7VVU - chains O and I of the 15 polymer chains in the assembly; structure by electron microscopy, 3.40 A resolution.

# Chain O
Name: Histone H3
Source organism: Xenopus laevis
UniProt: A0A310TTQ1 (A0A310TTQ1_XENLA); residues 0-135 here correspond to UniProt positions 1-136 (UniProt number = residue number + 1)
Sequence (136 residues; each row starts with the number of its first residue; numbering starts at 0):
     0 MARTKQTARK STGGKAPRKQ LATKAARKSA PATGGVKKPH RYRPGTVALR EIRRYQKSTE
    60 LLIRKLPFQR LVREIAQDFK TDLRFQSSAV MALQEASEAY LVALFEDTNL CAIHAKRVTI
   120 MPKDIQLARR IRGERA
Disordered / not traced: 0-37, 134-135

# Chain I
Molecule: 207-nt DNA strand
Sequence (207 nucleotides; row label = number of the first residue in the row; numbers below 1 keep their minus sign (DC-19 is residue -19)):
   -19 CTAGTACTTC TCGACAAGCT ATCGGATGTA TATATCTGAC ACGTGCCTGG AGACTAGGGA
    41 GTAATCCCCT TGGCGGTTAA AACGCGGGGG ACAGCGCGTA CGTGCGTTTA AGCGGTGCTA
   101 GAGCTGTCTA CGACCAATTG AGCGGCCTCG GCACCGGGAT TCTCGATGGC GGCCGCGTAT
   161 AGGGTCCCCG GAGGACAGTC CTCCGGA
Disordered / not traced: -19 to 0, 180-187

# How chain O and chain I interact
Residue-residue contacts - 16 pairs, chain O then chain I:
  Arg40(O) with DG66(I), base contact
  Arg42(O) with DG69(I), salt bridge to the phosphate; DG145(I), salt bridge to the phosphate
  Arg72(O) with DT51(I), salt bridge to the phosphate
  Arg83(O) with DT50(I), sugar contact; DT51(I), phosphate contact
  Phe84(O) with DT50(I), sugar contact; DT51(I), hydrogen bond to the phosphate
  Gln85(O) with DT50(I), phosphate contact
  Ser86(O) with DT50(I), phosphate contact
  Arg116(O) with DA71(I), phosphate contact; DC72(I), phosphate contact
  Val117(O) with DG70(I), sugar contact; DA71(I), hydrogen bond to the phosphate
  Thr118(O) with DG70(I), phosphate contact; DA71(I), hydrogen bond to the phosphate
Also at the interface, not in a pair above, chain O (15 interface residues in all): Pro43, Arg63, Leu82, Lys115, Met120
Also at the interface, not in a pair above, chain I (10 interface residues in all): DA60, DA61

# Overview
The interface between chain O and chain I involves 15 residues on one side and 10 on the other, with 3
hydrogen bonds and 3 salt bridges. Polar pairs include Phe84(O)-DT51(I), Val117(O)-DA71(I) and
Thr118(O)-DA71(I).
Chain O is Histone H3 (Xenopus laevis) and chain I is a 207-nt DNA strand; the structure, NuA4 HAT module
bound to the nucleosome, was determined by electron microscopy.
